5J1F - chain A; structure by X-ray diffraction, 3.00 A resolution.

# Chain A
Protein: Plectin
Organism: Homo sapiens
UniProtKB: Q15149 (PLEC_HUMAN); residues 750-1006 here correspond to UniProt positions 860-1116 (UniProt number = residue number + 110)
Chain sequence (194 residues; each row starts with the number of its first residue; note: 67 numbers in that range are skipped by the numbering (no residue carries them; nothing is unmodelled there)):
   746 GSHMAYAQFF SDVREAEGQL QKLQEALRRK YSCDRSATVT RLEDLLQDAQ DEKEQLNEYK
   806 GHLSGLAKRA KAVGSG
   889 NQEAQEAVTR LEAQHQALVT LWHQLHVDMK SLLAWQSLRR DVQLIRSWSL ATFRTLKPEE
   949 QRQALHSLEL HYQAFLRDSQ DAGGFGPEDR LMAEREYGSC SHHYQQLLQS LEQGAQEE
Unresolved in the structure: 1001-1006
Differences from the reference sequence: expression tag (746-749); engineered mutation Ala752 (Phe862 in Q15149); linker (819-821)
UniProt features mapped onto this chain:
  - modified residue: Ser937 (Phosphoserine)

# Overview
Chain A is Plectin (Homo sapiens); the structure, Structure of the spectrin repeats 5 and 6 of the plakin
domain of plectin, was determined by X-ray diffraction, deposited together with 5J1G, 5J1H and 5J1I.
